Entry 4W9G (X-ray diffraction, 2.70 A resolution); this record covers chains B and C of the 3 polymer chains in the assembly.

[Chain B]
Protein: Transcription elongation factor B polypeptide 1
Source organism: Homo sapiens
UniProtKB: Q15369 (ELOC_HUMAN); numbering as in UniProt (aligned over 17-112)
Sequence (97 residues; row label = number of the first residue in the row):
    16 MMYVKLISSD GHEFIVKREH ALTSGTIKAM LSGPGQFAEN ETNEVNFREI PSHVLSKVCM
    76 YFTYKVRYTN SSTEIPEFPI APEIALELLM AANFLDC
Disordered / not traced: 16, 48-57
Construct notes: initiating methionine (16)

[Chain C]
Protein: Von Hippel-Lindau disease tumor suppressor
Source organism: Homo sapiens
UniProtKB: P40337 (VHL_HUMAN); numbering as in UniProt (aligned over 54-213)
Sequence (162 residues; numbered 52 to 213; the number before each row is that of its first residue):
    52 GSMEAGRPRP VLRSVNSREP SQVIFCNRSP RVVLPVWLNF DGEPQPYPTL PPGTGRRIHS
   112 YRGHLWLFRD AGTHDGLLVN QTELFVPSLN VDGQPIFANI TLPVYTLKER CLQVVRSLVK
   172 PENYRRLDIV RSLYEDLEDH PNVQKDLERL TQERIAHQRM GD
Disordered / not traced: 52-61, 203-213
Construct notes: expression tag (52-53)
Modified positions: Cys-77 (S-(dimethylarsenic)cysteine; CAS)
UniProt features mapped onto this chain:
  - region: Thr-157 to Val-166 (Interaction with Elongin BC complex)
  - natural variant: Leu-63 (L63P: In PCC), Arg-64 (R64P: In PCC), Ser-65 (S65A: In PCC; S65L: In VHLD; S65W: In VHLD), Val-66 to Gln-73 (deletion: In VHLD), Ser-68 (S68W: In PCC and VHLD), Glu-70 (E70K: In VHLD), Val-74 (V74G: In VHLD), Ile-75 (deletion: In VHLD), Phe-76 (F76I: In VHLD; F76L: In VHLD; F76S: In VHLD; deletion: In VHLD), Asn-78 (N78H: In VHLD; N78S: In VHLD; N78T: In VHLD), Arg-79 (R79P: In VHLD), Ser-80 (S80I: In VHLD; S80N: In PCC and VHLD; S80R: In VHLD), 64 further natural variant entries in UniProt
  - mutagenesis: Tyr-98 (Y98N: No interaction with HIF1A. No HIF1A degradation)
Ligand contacts: 3JV ((4R)-1-(3,3-dimethylbutanoyl)-4-hydroxy-N-[3-methyl-4-(1,3-thiazol-5-yl)benzyl]-L-prolinamide): Phe-76, Pro-86, Trp-88, Phe-91, Gln-96, Tyr-98, Pro-99, Leu-101, Arg-107, Ile-109, His-110, Ser-111, Tyr-112, His-115, Trp-117
From the paper describing this entry:
  - binding site for 3JV: Pro-99, Arg-107

[How chain B and chain C interact]
Residue-residue contacts (30; chain B residue first):
  Tyr-76(B) / Tyr-156(C)  hydrogen bond (side chain-backbone)
  Tyr-76(B) / Thr-157(C)
  Tyr-76(B) / Leu-158(C)  hydrogen bond (side chain-backbone)
  Tyr-83(B) / Val-155(C)
  Ser-86(B) / Gln-132(C)  hydrogen bond (backbone-side chain)
  Ser-87(B) / Gln-132(C)
  Glu-89(B) / Arg-79(C)
  Ile-90(B) / Leu-153(C)
  Ile-90(B) / Val-155(C)  hydrophobic
  Glu-92(B) / Pro-81(C)
  Glu-92(B) / Arg-82(C)  salt bridge
  Glu-92(B) / Leu-153(C)
  Glu-92(B) / Arg-161(C)  salt bridge
  Phe-93(B) / Leu-158(C)  hydrophobic
  Phe-93(B) / Arg-161(C)  hydrogen bond (backbone-side chain)
  Ile-95(B) / Arg-161(C)
  Ile-95(B) / Cys-162(C)  hydrophobic
  Pro-97(B) / Leu-169(C)  hydrophobic
  Leu-103(B) / Cys-162(C)  hydrophobic
  Leu-104(B) / Lys-159(C)
  Leu-104(B) / Cys-162(C)
  Leu-104(B) / Leu-163(C)  hydrophobic
  Leu-104(B) / Leu-184(C)  hydrophobic
  Ala-107(B) / Leu-158(C)  hydrophobic
  Ala-107(B) / Lys-159(C)
  Asn-108(B) / Lys-159(C)  hydrogen bond
  Asn-108(B) / Leu-184(C)
  Cys-112(B) / Thr-157(C)
  Cys-112(B) / Leu-158(C)  hydrogen bond (backbone-backbone)
  Cys-112(B) / Lys-159(C)  hydrogen bond (backbone-backbone)
Interface residues without a listed pair, chain B (23 interface residues in all): Val-73, Tyr-79, Lys-80, Thr-84, Pro-91, Ala-100, Leu-101, Met-105
Interface residues without a listed pair, chain C (23 interface residues in all): Pro-154, Gln-164, Val-165, Val-166, Leu-178, Ile-180, Ser-183, Asp-187

[Overview]
The chain B/chain C interface involves 23 residues from each chain; the contacts include 7 hydrogen bonds and
2 salt bridges. Polar contacts include Glu-92(B)/Arg-82(C), Glu-92(B)/Arg-161(C) and Tyr-76(B)/Tyr-156(C).
Bound to chain C: compound 3JV. From UniProt: one mutagenesis site on chain C. From the paper: a binding site
for 3JV at Pro-99(C) and Arg-107(C).
Chain B is Transcription elongation factor B polypeptide 1 and chain C is Von Hippel-Lindau disease tumor
suppressor, both from Homo sapiens; the structure, pVHL:EloB:EloC in complex with
(2S,4R)-1-(3,3-dimethylbutanoyl)-4-hydroxy-N-(3-methyl-4-(thiazol-5-yl)benzyl)pyrrolidine-2-carboxamide
(ligand 6), was determined by X-ray diffraction together with 4W9C, 4W9D, 4W9E, 4W9F, 4W9H, 4W9I and 3 further
entries from the same study.
